Entry 5CGW (X-ray diffraction, 1.40 A resolution); this record covers chain A.

# Chain A
Name: Beta-lactamase
Organism: Escherichia coli
Notes: EC 3.5.2.6
Reference sequence: Q9L387 (Q9L387_ECOLX); residues 3-361 here correspond to UniProt positions 24-382 (UniProt number = residue number + 21)
Sequence (362 residues; each row starts with the number of its first residue; numbering starts at 0):
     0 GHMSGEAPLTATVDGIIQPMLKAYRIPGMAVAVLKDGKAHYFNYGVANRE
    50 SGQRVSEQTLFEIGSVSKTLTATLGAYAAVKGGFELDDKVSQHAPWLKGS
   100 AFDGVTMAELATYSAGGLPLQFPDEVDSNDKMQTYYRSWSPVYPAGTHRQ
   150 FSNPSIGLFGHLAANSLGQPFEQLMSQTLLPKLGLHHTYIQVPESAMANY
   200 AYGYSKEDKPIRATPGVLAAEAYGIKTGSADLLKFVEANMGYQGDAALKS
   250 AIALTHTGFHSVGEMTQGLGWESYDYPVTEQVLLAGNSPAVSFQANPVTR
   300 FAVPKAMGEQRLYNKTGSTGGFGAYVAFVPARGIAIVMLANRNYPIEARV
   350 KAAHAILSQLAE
Sequence notes: expression tag (0-2); engineered mutation Phe-150 (Tyr171 in Q9L387)
Metal / ion sites: Zn2+ site 1: His-1, His-186, Glu-361; Zn2+ site 2: Glu-5, His-39, Asp-274; Zn2+ site 3: Glu-84, His-185; Zn2+ site 4: Glu-124, Asp-126, His-147 (together with acetate ion); Zn2+ site 5: His-160 (together with acetate ion)
Reported in the primary citation:
  - conformationally variable residues (side-chain flip): Phe-292
  - catalytic residues: Ser-64 (proposed by the authors, not directly observed)
  - post-translational modification sites: Ser-64 (proposed by the authors, not directly observed)

# Summary
His-1, His-186 and Glu-361 coordinate Zn2+ site 1. Glu-5, His-39 and Asp-274 coordinate Zn2+ site 2. The paper
reports the catalytic residue Ser-64; a modification site at Ser-64.
Chain A is Beta-lactamase (Escherichia coli); the structure, CRYSTAL STRUCTURE OF Fox-4 cephamycinase mutant
Y150F, was determined by X-ray diffraction, deposited together with 5CGS and 5CGX.
